2UYN - chains A and C of the 3 polymer chains in the assembly; structure by X-ray diffraction, 1.60 A resolution.

[Chain A]
Molecule: Protein tdcf
Source organism: Escherichia coli
UniProtKB: P0AGL2 (TDCF_ECOLI); residue numbers follow UniProt; this construct covers 1-129
Chain sequence (129 residues; row label = number of the first residue in the row):
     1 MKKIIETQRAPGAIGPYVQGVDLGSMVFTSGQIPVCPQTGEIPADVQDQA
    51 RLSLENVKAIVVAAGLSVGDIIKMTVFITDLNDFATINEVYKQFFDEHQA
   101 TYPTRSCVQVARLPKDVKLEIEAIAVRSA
Disordered / not traced: 1, 129
Modified residues: C36 (cysteinesulfonic acid; OCS); K58 (lysine nz-carboxylic acid; KCX)
Curated features (UniProtKB/Swiss-Prot):
  - binding site (substrate): R105 to C107, E120
  - modified residue: K58 (N6-(pyridoxal phosphate)lysine)
Covalent attachments: covalent link K58-H98
Residues lining bound ligands:
  - 2-ketobutyric acid (2KT), molecule 1: Y17, G31, I33, P114, E120
  - 2-ketobutyric acid (2KT), molecule 2: F84, R105, S106, C107
What the authors report for this chain:
  - binding site for 2-ketobutyric acid: Y17, R105, C107, P114, E120
  - post-translational modification sites: C36, K58

[Chain C]
Molecule: Protein tdcf
Source organism: Escherichia coli
UniProtKB: P0AGL2 (TDCF_ECOLI); residue numbers follow UniProt; this construct covers 1-129
Chain sequence (129 residues; each row starts with the number of its first residue):
     1 MKKIIETQRAPGAIGPYVQGVDLGSMVFTSGQIPVCPQTGEIPADVQDQA
    51 RLSLENVKAIVVAAGLSVGDIIKMTVFITDLNDFATINEVYKQFFDEHQA
   101 TYPTRSCVQVARLPKDVKLEIEAIAVRSA
Disordered / not traced: 1, 129
Modified residues: C36 (cysteinesulfonic acid; OCS)
Curated features (UniProtKB/Swiss-Prot):
  - binding site (substrate): R105 to C107, E120
  - modified residue: K58 (N6-(pyridoxal phosphate)lysine)
Residues lining bound ligands:
  - 2-ketobutyric acid (2KT), molecule 1: I14, Y17, G31, I33, P114, E120
  - 2-ketobutyric acid (2KT), molecule 2: F84, R105, S106, C107

[Chain A / chain C interface]
Contacting residue pairs - 41 pairs, chain A then chain C:
  K2(A) - G69(C)  hydrogen bond (side chain-backbone)
  K2(A) - I72(C)
  K2(A) - V126(C)
  I4(A) - T101(C)
  P16(A) - N88(C)
  P16(A) - Y91(C)
  P16(A) - K92(C)
  P16(A) - Y102(C)
  P16(A) - R105(C)
  Y17(A) - Y102(C)  hydrophobic
  Y17(A) - P103(C)
  Y17(A) - R105(C)
  V18(A) - Y102(C)
  V18(A) - P103(C)  hydrogen bond (backbone-backbone)
  V18(A) - T104(C)
  G20(A) - T104(C)
  V21(A) - T104(C)
  L23(A) - V126(C)  hydrophobic
  F28(A) - I72(C)  hydrophobic
  F28(A) - T104(C)
  F28(A) - I124(C)  hydrophobic
  T29(A) - T104(C)
  S30(A) - T104(C)
  S30(A) - R105(C)  hydrogen bond (side chain-backbone)
  G31(A) - R105(C)  hydrogen bond (backbone-backbone)
  G31(A) - S106(C)  hydrogen bond (backbone-side chain)
  F77(A) - V108(C)  hydrophobic
  V110(A) - Q109(C)
  A111(A) - Q109(C)  hydrogen bond (backbone-backbone)
  A111(A) - V110(C)
  R112(A) - L81(C)
  R112(A) - V108(C)
  R112(A) - Q109(C)  hydrogen bond (backbone-backbone)
  L113(A) - L81(C)
  L113(A) - V108(C)  hydrophobic
  P114(A) - C107(C)
  E120(A) - S106(C)
  E120(A) - C107(C)  hydrogen bond (side chain-backbone)
  E120(A) - V108(C)
  E122(A) - K73(C)  salt bridge
  E122(A) - S106(C)  hydrogen bond
Other interface residues (no listed pair), chain A (22 interface residues in all): Q19, M26
Other interface residues (no listed pair), chain C (25 interface residues in all): M26, D70, I71, T75, F84, A111
The authors on this interface:
  - specific contacts: E120(A)-C107(C) (hydrogen bond)

[Overview]
22 residues of chain A face 25 of chain C across their interface; the contacts include 9 hydrogen bonds and 1
salt bridge. Polar contacts include E122(A)-K73(C), K2(A)-G69(C) and S30(A)-R105(C). The paper describes a
hydrogen bond between E120(A) and C107(C). The paper reports a binding site for 2-ketobutyric acid at Y17(A),
R105(A) and C107(A) among others; modification sites C36(A) and K58(A).
Chain A is Protein tdcf and chain C is Protein tdcf, both from Escherichia coli; the structure, Crystal
structure of E. coli TdcF with bound 2-ketobutyrate, was determined by X-ray diffraction together with 2UYJ,
2UYK and 2UYP from the same study.
